Entry 4ASU (X-ray diffraction, 2.60 A resolution); this record covers chains D and G of the 9 polymer chains in the assembly.

# Chain D
Name: ATP synthase subunit beta, mitochondrial
Organism: Bos taurus
Notes: EC 3.6.3.14
UniProt: P00829 (ATPB_BOVIN); residues -1 to 478 here correspond to UniProt positions 49-528 (UniProt number = residue number + 50)
Amino-acid sequence (480 residues; each row starts with the number of its first residue; numbers below 1 keep their minus sign (Gln-1 is residue -1)):
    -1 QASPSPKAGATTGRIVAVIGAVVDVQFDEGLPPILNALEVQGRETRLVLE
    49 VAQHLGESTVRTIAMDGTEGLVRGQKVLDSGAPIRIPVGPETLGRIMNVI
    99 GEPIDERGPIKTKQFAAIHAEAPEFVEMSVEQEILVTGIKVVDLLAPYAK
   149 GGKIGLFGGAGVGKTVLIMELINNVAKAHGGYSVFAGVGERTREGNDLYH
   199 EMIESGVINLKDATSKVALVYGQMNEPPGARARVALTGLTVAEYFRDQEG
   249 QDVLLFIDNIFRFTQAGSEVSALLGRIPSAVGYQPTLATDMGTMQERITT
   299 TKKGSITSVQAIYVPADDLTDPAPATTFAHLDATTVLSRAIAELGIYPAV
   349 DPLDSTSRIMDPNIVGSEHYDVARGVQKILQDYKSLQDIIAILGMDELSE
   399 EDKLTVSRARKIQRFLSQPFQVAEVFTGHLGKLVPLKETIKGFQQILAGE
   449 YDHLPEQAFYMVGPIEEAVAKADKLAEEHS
Not modelled in the structure: -1 to 8, 476-478
Ion coordination: Mg2+: Thr163 (together with ADP)
Ligand contacts: ADP (adenosine-5'-diphosphate): Gly157, Ala158, Gly159, Val160, Gly161, Lys162, Thr163, Val164, Tyr345, Phe418, Ala421, Phe424, Thr425
From the paper describing this entry:
  - binding site for ADP: Tyr345, Phe424
  - Mg2+ coordination: Thr163
  - catalytic residues: Glu188 (citing earlier work)

# Chain G
Name: ATP synthase subunit gamma, mitochondrial
Organism: Bos taurus
UniProt: P05631 (ATPG_BOVIN); residues 1-273 here correspond to UniProt positions 323-595 (UniProt number = residue number + 322)
Amino-acid sequence (273 residues; each row starts with the number of its first residue):
     1 ATLKDITRRLKSIKNIQKITKSMKMVAAAKYARAERELKPARVYGVGSLA
    51 LYEKADIKTPEDKKKHLIIGVSSDRGLCGAIHSSVAKQMKSEAANLAAAG
   101 KEVKIIGVGDKIRSILHRTHSDQFLVTFKEVGRRPPTFGDASVIALELLN
   151 SGYEFDEGSIIFNRFRSVISYKTEEKPIFSLDTISSAESMSIYDDIDADV
   201 LRNYQEYSLANIIYYSLKESTTSEQSARMTAMDNASKNASEMIDKLTLTF
   251 NRTRQAVITKELIEIISGAAALD
Not modelled in the structure: 48-66, 87-104, 117-126, 149-158, 174-205, 271-273

# How chain D and chain G interact
Pairs across the interface - 17 pairs, chain D then chain G:
  Ile275(D) - Ala269(G)  hydrophobic
  Pro276(D) - Ile265(G)
  Pro276(D) - Gly268(G)
  Ser277(D) - Ile265(G)
  Ala278(D) - Glu261(G)
  Val279(D) - Glu261(G)
  Asp386(D) - Asn15(G)  hydrogen bond (backbone-side chain)
  Asp386(D) - Ile19(G)
  Ile387(D) - Ile19(G)  hydrophobic
  Ile390(D) - Asn15(G)
  Ile390(D) - Ile16(G)  hydrophobic
  Ile390(D) - Ile19(G)  hydrophobic
  Leu391(D) - Ile19(G)  hydrophobic
  Leu391(D) - Met23(G)  hydrophobic
  Leu391(D) - Leu77(G)  hydrophobic
  Glu395(D) - Arg75(G)  salt bridge
  Glu395(D) - Arg133(G)  salt bridge
Other interface residues (no listed pair), chain D (11 interface residues in all): Asp315
Other interface residues (no listed pair), chain G (13 interface residues in all): Lys4, Glu264

# Summary
11 residues of chain D and 13 residues of chain G are in contact, with 1 hydrogen bond and 2 salt bridges.
Among the polar pairs are Glu395(D)-Arg75(G), Glu395(D)-Arg133(G) and Asp386(D)-Asn15(G). Ligands of chain D:
ADP. From the paper: the catalytic residue Glu188(D); a binding site for ADP at Tyr345(D) and Phe424(D).
Chain D is ATP synthase subunit beta, mitochondrial and chain G is ATP synthase subunit gamma, mitochondrial,
both from Bos taurus; the structure, F1-ATPase in which all three catalytic sites contain bound nucleotide,
with magnesium ion released in the ..., was determined by X-ray diffraction.
